Entry 9OK3 (electron microscopy, 3.74 A resolution); this record covers chains B and H of the 6 polymer chains in the assembly.

== Chain B ==
Name: Syntaxin-1A
From: Rattus norvegicus
UniProt: P32851 (STX1A_RAT); residues 1-267 here = UniProt positions 1-267
Sequence (267 residues; each row starts with the number of its first residue):
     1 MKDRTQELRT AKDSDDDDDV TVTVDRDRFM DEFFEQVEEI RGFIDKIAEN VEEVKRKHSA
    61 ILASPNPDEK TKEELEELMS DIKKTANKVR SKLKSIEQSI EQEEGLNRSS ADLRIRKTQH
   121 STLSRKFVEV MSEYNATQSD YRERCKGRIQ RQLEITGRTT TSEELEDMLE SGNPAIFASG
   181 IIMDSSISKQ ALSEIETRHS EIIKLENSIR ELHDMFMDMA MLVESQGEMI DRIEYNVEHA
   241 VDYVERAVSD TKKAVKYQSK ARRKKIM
Not modelled in the structure: 1-196, 260-267
Swiss-Prot annotation at these positions:
  - site: Lys253, Ala254 (Microbial infection: Cleavage)
  - modified residue (Phosphoserine): Ser14, Ser64, Ser95, Ser188
  - cross-link (Glycyl lysine isopeptide (Lys-Gly)): Lys252 (interchain with G-Cter in SUMO), Lys253 (interchain with G-Cter in SUMO), Lys256 (interchain with G-Cter in SUMO)

== Chain H ==
Name: Alpha-soluble NSF attachment protein
From: Rattus norvegicus
UniProt: P54921 (SNAA_RAT); residues 1-295 here = UniProt positions 1-295
Sequence (296 residues; numbered 0 to 295; the number before each row is that of its first residue; numbering starts at 0):
     0 GMDTSGKQAE AMALLAEAER KVKNSQSFFS GLFGGSSKIE EACEIYARAA NMFKMAKNWS
    60 AAGNAFCQAA QLHLQLQSKH DAATCFVDAG NAFKKADPQE AINCLMRAIE IYTDMGRFTI
   120 AAKHHISIAE IYETELVDVE KAIAHYEQSA DYYKGEESNS SANKCLLKVA GYAAQLEQYQ
   180 KAIDIYEQVG TSAMDSPLLK YSAKDYFFKA ALCHFCIDML NAKLAVQKYE ELFPAFSDSR
   240 ECKLMKKLLE AHEEQNVDSY TESVKEYDSI SRLDQWLTTM LLRIKKTIQG DEEDLR
Not modelled in the structure: 24-35, 287-295
Differences from the reference sequence: expression tag (0)

== Interface between chain B and chain H ==
Residue-residue contacts (8):
  Arg210(B) with Lys203(H)
  Met217(B) with Tyr200(H); Ser201(H)
  Met221(B) with Ser159(H); Leu198(H), hydrophobic
  Glu224(B) with Leu197(H)
  Ser225(B) with Ser159(H)
  Arg232(B) with Thr118(H), hydrogen bond
Also at the interface, not in a pair above, chain B (10 interface residues in all): Ile203, Glu206, Asn207, Glu228
Also at the interface, not in a pair above, chain H (10 interface residues in all): Ser157, Lys163, Ile269
The authors on this interface:
  - interface residues, chain H: Leu197(H)

== In short ==
Chain B and chain H each contribute 10 residues to their interface, with 1 hydrogen bond. Its one
hydrogen-bonded contact is Arg232(B)-Thr118(H). The paper reports the interface residue Leu197(H).
Here chain B is Syntaxin-1A and chain H is Alpha-soluble NSF attachment protein, both from Rattus norvegicus.
Entry 9OK3 (21bin20S complex (NSF-alphaSNAP-2:1 syntaxin-1a:SNAP-25), 3:2:1 alphaSNAP-syntaxin-1a-SNAP-25
subcomplex local refinement, non-hydrolyzing, class 13) was determined by electron microscopy together with
9OJR, 9OJU, 9OJZ, 9OK5, 9OKC, 9OLJ and 17 further entries from the same study.
